9I6B - chains C and A of the 10 polymer chains in the assembly; structure by electron microscopy, 2.70 A resolution.

# Chain C
Protein: Mitochondrial import receptor subunit tom22
Source organism: Thermochaetoides thermophila DSM 1495
UniProtKB: G0S6L5 (G0S6L5_CHATD); numbering as in UniProt (aligned over 1-158)
Amino-acid sequence (175 residues; each row starts with the number of its first residue):
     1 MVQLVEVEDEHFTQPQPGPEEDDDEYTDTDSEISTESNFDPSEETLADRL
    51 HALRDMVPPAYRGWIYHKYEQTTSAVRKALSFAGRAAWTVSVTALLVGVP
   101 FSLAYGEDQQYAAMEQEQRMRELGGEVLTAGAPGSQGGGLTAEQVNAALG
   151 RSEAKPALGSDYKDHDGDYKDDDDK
Not modelled in the structure: 1-61, 119-175
Sequence notes: expression tag (159-175)
Ligand contacts:
  - DU0 (2-[2-[(1S,2S,4S,5'R,6R,7S,8R,9S,12S,13R,16S)-5',7,9,13-tetramethylspiro[5-oxapentacyclo[10.8.0.02,9.04,8.013,18]icos-18-ene-6,2'-oxane]-16-yl]oxyethyl]propane-1,3-diol): Ala94, Leu95, Gly98, Val99, Ser102, Leu103
  - 1,2-diacyl-sn-glycero-3-phosphocholine (PC1), molecule 1: Arg77, Leu80, Ser81, Ala83, Gly84, Arg85, Ala87, Trp88, Ser91
  - 1,2-diacyl-sn-glycero-3-phosphocholine (PC1), molecule 2: Ser81, Phe82, Arg85, Ala86, Thr89, Val90
  - 1,2-diacyl-sn-glycero-3-phosphocholine (PC1), molecule 3: Thr93, Ala94, Val97, Gly98, Phe101, Ser102, Tyr105, Gln109
  - diundecyl phosphatidyl choline (PLC): Val92, Leu95, Leu96, Val99, Pro100, Leu103, Glu107, Tyr111

# Chain A
Protein: Mitochondrial import receptor subunit (Tom40)-like protein
Source organism: Thermochaetoides thermophila DSM 1495
UniProtKB: G0S7S2 (G0S7S2_CHATD); numbering as in UniProt; present here: 1-256, 267-347
Amino-acid sequence (347 residues; each row starts with the number of its first residue; note: 9 numbers in that range are skipped by the numbering (no residue carries them; nothing is unmodelled there); a row labelled like 256A-256I holds insertion residues (256A, then the next letters in order)):
     1 MASSTNSPLAFLRSNPVFASLSDLYDAFQERRQKLGLSNPGLVENIAKEV
    51 QRDVLTTNLMFSGLRADLTKAFSLNPLFQVSHQFAMGERLSPYTFAALYG
   101 TSKMFAQGNIDDQGNLSTTFNYRWTPSFTTKTRFQITPGATGQDMAQFEH
   151 EYSGADFTATIKALNPSFLEGGLTGIFVGQYLQSITPKLSLGLEAVWQRA
   201 GLTQGPDTAISYVGRYKTENWIASAQLQAQGALNASYWQRLGEKVQAGVD
   251 MTLSVN
256A-256I PGAAMMGGP
   265 T
   267 KEGITTFGAKYDFRMSTFRAQIDTKGKLSCVLEKRVAAPVMMTFAADVDH
   317 FTQQAKVGVGISIEAGGEELQDQQPAPNIPF
Not modelled in the structure: 1-20, 256A-256I
Ligand contacts:
  - DU0 (2-[2-[(1S,2S,4S,5'R,6R,7S,8R,9S,12S,13R,16S)-5',7,9,13-tetramethylspiro[5-oxapentacyclo[10.8.0.02,9.04,8.013,18]icos-18-ene-6,2'-oxane]-16-yl]oxyethyl]propane-1,3-diol), molecule 1: Leu68, Ala303, Ala304, Pro305, Val306, Ile329
  - DU0, molecule 2: Leu189, Leu191, Val213, Gly214, Arg215, Tyr216, Trp221, Ala223, Ser224, Ala225
  - DU0, molecule 3: Trp221, Ala223, Ser224, Ala225, Ala235, Ser236, Tyr237
  - 1,2-diacyl-sn-glycero-3-phosphocholine (PC1), molecule 1: His82, Tyr93, Phe95, Ile110, Asp111, Asp112, Gln113, Gly114, Pro138
  - 1,2-diacyl-sn-glycero-3-phosphocholine (PC1), molecule 2: His82, Phe84, Tyr93, Asp112, Gln113
  - 1,2-diacyl-sn-glycero-3-phosphocholine (PC1), molecule 3: Phe134, Gln135, Ile136, Thr141, Gly142, Gln143, Asp144, Met145, Ala146, Phe148, Asn165, Pro166, Ser167, Phe168, Leu173
  - 1,2-diacyl-sn-glycero-3-phosphocholine (PC1), molecule 4: Phe273, Gly274, Ala275, Tyr277, Phe284, Ala286, Gln287, Ile288, Leu294
  - 1,2-diacyl-sn-glycero-3-phosphocholine (PC1), molecule 5: Gly292, His316, Phe317
  - diundecyl phosphatidyl choline (PLC): Leu64, Arg65, Ala66, Phe84, Met86, Leu298, Lys300, Val302, Met308, Phe310, Val325, Ile327

# Chain C / chain A interface
Contacting residue pairs - 26 pairs, chain C then chain A:
  Arg85(C) with His316(A), hydrogen bond (side chain-backbone); Phe317(A), hydrogen bond (side chain-backbone); Gln319(A)
  Trp88(C) with Gln319(A)
  Thr89(C) with His316(A)
  Thr93(C) with Leu294(A); His316(A), hydrogen bond
  Leu96(C) with Leu294(A), hydrophobic; Cys296(A), hydrophobic; Ala312(A), hydrophobic; Val314(A), hydrophobic
  Val97(C) with Phe284(A); Leu294(A), hydrophobic
  Pro100(C) with Phe284(A), hydrophobic
  Phe101(C) with Tyr277(A), hydrophobic; Phe279(A), hydrophobic; Phe284(A), hydrophobic
  Ala104(C) with Phe279(A), hydrophobic; Ser282(A)
  Tyr105(C) with Phe279(A), hydrophobic
  Asp108(C) with Phe279(A); Arg280(A), salt bridge
  Tyr111(C) with Arg280(A); Met281(A), hydrophobic
  Ala112(C) with Arg280(A)
  Glu115(C) with Arg280(A), salt bridge
Interface residues without a listed pair, chain C (17 interface residues in all): Val92, Leu103, Glu107
Interface residues without a listed pair, chain A (18 interface residues in all): Ala286, Leu298, Lys300, Phe310, Thr318

# Overview
Chain C and chain A form an interface of 17 and 18 residues respectively, with 3 hydrogen bonds and 2 salt
bridges. Among the polar pairs are Asp108(C)-Arg280(A), Glu115(C)-Arg280(A) and Arg85(C)-His316(A).
Here chain C is Mitochondrial import receptor subunit tom22 and chain A is Mitochondrial import receptor
subunit (Tom40)-like protein, both from Thermochaetoides thermophila DSM 1495. Entry 9I6B (CryoEM structure of
the Chaetomium thermophilum TOM core complex at 2.7 angstrom resolution (pALDH treated)) was determined by
electron microscopy together with 9I7P and 9I7T from the same study.
